Entry 6M7J (electron microscopy, 4.40 A resolution (low resolution: residue-level contacts below are approximate; hydrogen-bond / salt-bridge calls are withheld)); this record covers chains C and D of the 9 polymer chains in the assembly.

== Chain C ==
Protein: DNA-directed RNA polymerase subunit beta
From: Mycobacterium tuberculosis
Notes: EC 2.7.7.6
UniProt: V9Z879 (V9Z879_MYCTX); residues 7-1178 here correspond to UniProt positions 1-1172 (UniProt number = residue number - 6)
Sequence (1179 residues; each row starts with the number of its first residue):
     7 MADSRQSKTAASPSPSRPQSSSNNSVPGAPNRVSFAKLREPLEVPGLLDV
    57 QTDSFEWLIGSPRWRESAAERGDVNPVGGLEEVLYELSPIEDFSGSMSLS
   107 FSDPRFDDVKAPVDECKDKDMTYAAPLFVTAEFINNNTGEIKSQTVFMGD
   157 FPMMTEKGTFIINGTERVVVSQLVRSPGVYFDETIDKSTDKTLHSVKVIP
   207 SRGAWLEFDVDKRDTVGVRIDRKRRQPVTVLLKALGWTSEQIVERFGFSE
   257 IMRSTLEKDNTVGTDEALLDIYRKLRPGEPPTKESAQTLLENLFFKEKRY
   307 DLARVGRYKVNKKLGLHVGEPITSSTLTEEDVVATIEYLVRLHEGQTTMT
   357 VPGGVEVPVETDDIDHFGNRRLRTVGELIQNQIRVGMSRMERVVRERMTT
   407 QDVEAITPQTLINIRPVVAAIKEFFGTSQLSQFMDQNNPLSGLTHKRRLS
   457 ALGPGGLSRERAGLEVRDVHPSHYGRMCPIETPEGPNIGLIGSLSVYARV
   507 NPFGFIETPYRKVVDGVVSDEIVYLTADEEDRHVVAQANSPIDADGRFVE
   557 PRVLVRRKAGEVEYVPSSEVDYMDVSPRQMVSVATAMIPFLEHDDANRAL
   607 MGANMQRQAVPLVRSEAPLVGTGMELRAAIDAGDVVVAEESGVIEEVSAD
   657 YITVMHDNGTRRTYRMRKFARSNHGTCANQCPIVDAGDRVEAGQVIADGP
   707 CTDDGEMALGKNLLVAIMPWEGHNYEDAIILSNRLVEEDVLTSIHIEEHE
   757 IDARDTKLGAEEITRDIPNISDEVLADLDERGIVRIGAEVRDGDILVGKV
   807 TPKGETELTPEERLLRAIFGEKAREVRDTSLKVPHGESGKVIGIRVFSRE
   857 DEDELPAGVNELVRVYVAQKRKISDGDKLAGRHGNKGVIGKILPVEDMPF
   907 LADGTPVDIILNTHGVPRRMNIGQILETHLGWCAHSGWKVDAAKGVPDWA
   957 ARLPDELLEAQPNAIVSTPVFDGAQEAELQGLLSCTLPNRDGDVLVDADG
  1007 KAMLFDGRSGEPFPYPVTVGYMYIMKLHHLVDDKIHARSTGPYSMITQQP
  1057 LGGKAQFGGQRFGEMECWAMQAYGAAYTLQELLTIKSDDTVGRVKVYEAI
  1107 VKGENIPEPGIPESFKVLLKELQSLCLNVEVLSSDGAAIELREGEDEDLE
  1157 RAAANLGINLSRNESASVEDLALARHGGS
Unresolved in the structure: 7-29, 1141-1185
Construct notes: expression tag (1179-1185)
Residues lining bound ligands: Corallopyronin A (C0L; methyl [(1E,5R)-5-{(3E)-3-[(2E,4E,8R,9E,12E)-1,8-dihydroxy-2,5,9-trimethyltetradeca-2,4,9,12-tetraen-1-ylidene]-2,4-dioxo-3,4-d ihydro-2H-pyran-6-yl}hex-1-en-1-yl]carbamate): Trp1074, Gln1077, Leu1089, Ser1120, Phe1121, Leu1124, Leu1125, Leu1128

== Chain D ==
Protein: DNA-directed RNA polymerase subunit beta'
From: Mycobacterium tuberculosis
Notes: EC 2.7.7.6
UniProt: A5U053 (RPOC_MYCTA); residue numbers follow UniProt; this construct covers 1-1316
Sequence (1326 residues; row label = number of the first residue in the row; numbers below 1 keep their minus sign (Gly-1 is residue -1)):
    -1 GAMLDVNFFDELRIGLATAEDIRQWSYGEVKKPETINYRTLKPEKDGLFC
    49 EKIFGPTRDWECYCGKYKRVRFKGIICERCGVEVTRAKVRRERMGHIELA
    99 APVTHIWYFKGVPSRLGYLLDLAPKDLEKIIYFAAYVITSVDEEMRHNEL
   149 STLEAEMAVERKAVEDQRDGELEARAQKLEADLAELEAEGAKADARRKVR
   199 DGGEREMRQIRDRAQRELDRLEDIWSTFTKLAPKQLIVDENLYRELVDRY
   249 GEYFTGAMGAESIQKLIENFDIDAEAESLRDVIRNGKGQKKLRALKRLKV
   299 VAAFQQSGNSPMGMVLDAVPVIPPELRPMVQLDGGRFATSDLNDLYRRVI
   349 NRNNRLKRLIDLGAPEIIVNNEKRMLQESVDALFDNGRRGRPVTGPGNRP
   399 LKSLSDLLKGKQGRFRQNLLGKRVDYSGRSVIVVGPQLKLHQCGLPKLMA
   449 LELFKPFVMKRLVDLNHAQNIKSAKRMVERQRPQVWDVLEEVIAEHPVLL
   499 NRAPTLHRLGIQAFEPMLVEGKAIQLHPLVCEAFNADFDGDQMAVHLPLS
   549 AEAQAEARILMLSSNNILSPASGRPLAMPRLDMVTGLYYLTTEVPGDTGE
   599 YQPASGDHPETGVYSSPAEAIMAADRGVLSVRAKIKVRLTQLRPPVEIEA
   649 ELFGHSGWQPGDAWMAETTLGRVMFNELLPLGYPFVNKQMHKKVQAAIIN
   699 DLAERYPMIVVAQTVDKLKDAGFYWATRSGVTVSMADVLVPPRKKEILDH
   749 YEERADKVEKQFQRGALNHDERNEALVEIWKEATDEVGQALREHYPDDNP
   799 IITIVDSGATGNFTQTRTLAGMKGLVTNPKGEFIPRPVKSSFREGLTVLE
   849 YFINTHGARKGLADTALRTADSGYLTRRLVDVSQDVIVREHDCQTERGIV
   899 VELAERAPDGTLIRDPYIETSAYARTLGTDAVDEAGNVIVERGQDLGDPE
   949 IDALLAAGITQVKVRSVLTCATSTGVCATCYGRSMATGKLVDIGEAVGIV
   999 AAQSIGEPGTQLTMRTFHQGGVGEDITGGLPRVQELFEARVPRGKAPIAD
  1049 VTGRVRLEDGERFYKITIVPDDGGEEVVYDKISKRQRLRVFKHEDGSERV
  1099 LSDGDHVEVGQQLMEGSADPHEVLRVQGPREVQIHLVREVQEVYRAQGVS
  1149 IHDKHIEVIVRQMLRRVTIIDSGSTEFLPGSLIDRAEFEAENRRVVAEGG
  1199 EPAAGRPVLMGITKASLATDSWLSAASFQETTRVLTDAAINCRSDKLNGL
  1249 KENVIIGKLIPAGTGINRYRNIAVQPTEEARAAAYTIPSYEDQYYSPDFG
  1299 AATGAAVPLDDYGYSDYRHHHHHHHH
Unresolved in the structure: 1013-1024, 1091-1096, 1283-1324
Construct notes: expression tag (-1 to 0, 1317-1324)
Curated features (UniProtKB/Swiss-Prot):
  - binding site (Zn(2+)): Cys60, Cys62, Cys75, Cys78, Cys891, Cys968, Cys975, Cys978
  - binding site (Mg(2+)): Asp535, Asp537, Asp539
Ion coordination: Zn2+ site 1: Cys60, Tyr61, Cys62; Mg2+: Asp535, Asp537, Asp539; Zn2+ site 2: Cys891, Cys968, Cys975, Cys978
Residues lining bound ligands: Corallopyronin A (C0L; methyl [(1E,5R)-5-{(3E)-3-[(2E,4E,8R,9E,12E)-1,8-dihydroxy-2,5,9-trimethyltetradeca-2,4,9,12-tetraen-1-ylidene]-2,4-dioxo-3,4-d ihydro-2H-pyran-6-yl}hex-1-en-1-yl]carbamate): Leu406, Lys407, Gly408, Lys409, Leu417, Gly419, Lys420, Gln882, Leu1221, Leu1248, Lys1249, Val1252, Ile1253

== Interface between chain C and chain D ==
Pairs across the interface (228):
  Leu470(C) with Ala861(D)
  Arg473(C) with Arg857(D)
  Asp474(C) with Arg857(D)
  Val475(C) with His854(D); Arg857(D)
  Pro477(C) with Phe850(D)
  Tyr480(C) with Val846(D)
  Pro485(C) with Arg857(D)
  Ile486(C) with Tyr849(D); Thr853(D)
  Gln543(C) with Leu847(D)
  Val568(C) with Arg834(D); Leu847(D)
  Met586(C) with Val846(D); Phe850(D)
  Glu598(C) with Gly843(D); Leu844(D)
  His599(C) with Phe840(D); Glu842(D); Gly843(D)
  Asp600(C) with Phe840(D); Tyr849(D)
  Asp601(C) with Phe840(D)
  Ala602(C) with Tyr849(D)
  Asn603(C) with Leu860(D)
  Ala605(C) with Tyr849(D)
  Ile723(C) with Thr730(D)
  Met724(C) with Thr725(D); Thr730(D)
  Pro725(C) with Ala724(D); Thr725(D); Val729(D)
  Glu727(C) with Phe721(D); Thr725(D)
  Gly728(C) with Phe721(D)
  His729(C) with Pro434(D)
  Tyr731(C) with Phe536(D); Arg578(D); Asp580(D)
  Glu732(C) with Ala534(D); Asp535(D); Phe536(D)
  Arg760(C) with Asp331(D)
  Lys763(C) with Gly332(D)
  Arg797(C) with Glu477(D); Arg478(D)
  Glu813(C) with Lys66(D); Arg67(D)
  Asp881(C) with Gly519(D)
  Lys884(C) with Asp537(D)
  Lys892(C) with Asp537(D)
  Gly893(C) with Phe536(D)
  Val894(C) with Val429(D); Phe536(D); Asp537(D); Gly538(D)
  Asn918(C) with Asp580(D)
  Thr919(C) with Val729(D); Thr730(D); Val731(D)
  His920(C) with Leu579(D); Asp580(D); Thr583(D)
  Arg924(C) with Gln813(D)
  Met926(C) with Gln813(D); Thr816(D); Leu817(D); Phe840(D)
  Ile928(C) with Leu817(D); Phe840(D); Arg841(D)
  Ile931(C) with Val731(D); Met733(D)
  His935(C) with Ser732(D); Met733(D)
  Phe977(C) with Thr845(D); Val846(D)
  Glu982(C) with Arg841(D)
  Gln986(C) with Met733(D); Arg841(D)
  Asp1005(C) with Ser732(D); Ala734(D)
  Lys1007(C) with Thr730(D)
  Pro1020(C) with Arg726(D)
  Tyr1021(C) with Tyr587(D); Arg630(D); Arg726(D); Ser727(D); Gly728(D)
  Val1023(C) with Thr730(D)
  Thr1024(C) with Thr730(D); Val731(D); Ser732(D)
  Val1037(C) with Lys520(D)
  Asp1038(C) with Lys520(D)
  Lys1040(C) with Arg427(D); Gln540(D)
  Ile1041(C) with Arg427(D); Lys520(D)
  His1042(C) with Gly426(D); Arg427(D)
  Ala1043(C) with Ser425(D); Gly426(D); Met447(D); Leu451(D)
  Arg1044(C) with Tyr424(D); Ser425(D)
  Ser1045(C) with Asp423(D); Tyr424(D); Leu451(D); Lys453(D)
  Thr1046(C) with Tyr424(D)
  Met1051(C) with Val328(D)
  Gln1054(C) with Arg89(D)
  Gln1055(C) with Lys420(D)
  Gly1065(C) with Arg427(D)
  Gln1066(C) with Val422(D); Ser425(D); Gly426(D); Arg427(D); Ala542(D); His544(D)
  Arg1067(C) with Leu418(D); Gly419(D); Arg421(D); Val422(D)
  Phe1068(C) with Val422(D); Ile509(D); His544(D)
  Glu1070(C) with Asn416(D); Leu417(D)
  Met1071(C) with Ala501(D); Pro502(D); Thr503(D)
  Glu1072(C) with Asn499(D); Thr503(D); Gly508(D); Ile509(D)
  Trp1074(C) with Thr874(D); Arg875(D); Val878(D); Asp879(D); Ile997(D)
  Ala1075(C) with Gln1001(D)
  Gln1077(C) with Val1252(D)
  Ala1078(C) with Arg506(D); Glu993(D); Ile997(D)
  Tyr1079(C) with Arg506(D); Leu507(D); Ile509(D); Gln510(D); Leu558(D); Met559(D)
  Gly1080(C) with Gly1261(D); Thr1262(D)
  Ala1081(C) with Glu554(D); Leu558(D)
  Ala1082(C) with Glu554(D); Leu1257(D); Ile1258(D); Thr1262(D)
  Tyr1083(C) with Glu550(D); Glu554(D); Leu1257(D); Thr1262(D); Arg1268(D)
  Thr1084(C) with Ala551(D); Glu554(D)
  Gln1086(C) with Gly1255(D); Lys1256(D); Leu1257(D)
  Leu1088(C) with Val422(D)
  Lys1092(C) with Asp423(D); Leu545(D); Leu547(D)
  Ser1093(C) with Val422(D)
  Asp1094(C) with Lys420(D)
  Ile1106(C) with Pro454(D); Phe455(D); Lys458(D)
  Val1107(C) with Lys458(D); Ile469(D)
  Lys1108(C) with Lys458(D)
  Gly1109(C) with Lys458(D)
  Ile1112(C) with Ser548(D)
  Ile1117(C) with Asp3(D)
  Pro1118(C) with Ile1253(D); Ile1254(D)
  Glu1119(C) with Arg89(D)
  Ser1120(C) with Lys420(D)
  Phe1121(C) with Ile1253(D); Ile1254(D)
  Lys1122(C) with Asp3(D)
  Val1123(C) with Leu324(D)
  Lys1126(C) with Glu90(D)
  Glu1127(C) with Leu405(D)
  Gln1129(C) with Trp23(D); Met92(D)
  Ser1130(C) with Pro318(D); Val319(D); Ile320(D)
  Leu1131(C) with Leu402(D)
  Cys1132(C) with Ala15(D); Leu314(D); Pro318(D); Phe382(D)
  Leu1133(C) with Gly13(D); Ala15(D); Trp23(D)
  Asn1134(C) with Ile12(D); Gly13(D); Leu14(D); Ala15(D)
  Glu1136(C) with Leu10(D); Arg11(D)
  Val1137(C) with Gly-1(D); Phe7(D); Glu9(D); Leu10(D)
  Leu1138(C) with Gly-1(D); Phe7(D); Asp8(D); Glu9(D)
  Ser1139(C) with Gly-1(D); Phe6(D); Asp8(D)
  Ser1140(C) with Asp8(D)
Interface residues without a listed pair, chain C (137 interface residues in all): His476, Thr488, Ile494, Gly495, Tyr570, Leu597, Trp726, Asn730, Asp733, Ala734, Asp800, Gly882, Ile895, Pro923, Leu932, Gln981, Pro1022, Ile1052, Pro1056, Met1076, Leu1085, Leu1089, Thr1090, Tyr1103, Leu1128, Val1135
Interface residues without a listed pair, chain D (158 interface residues in all): Ala0, Asp19, Leu39, His103, Gly333, Tyr344, Lys407, Arg414, Ile430, Val431, Gln435, Pro444, Glu450, Gln479, Cys529, Pro546, Asn564, Ile802, Thr808, Lys837, Ala856, Val998, Leu1233, Leu1248, Ala1260

== Overview ==
137 residues of chain C face 158 of chain D across their interface. Corallopyronin A is bound between chain C
and chain D. UniProt lists 8 Zn2+-binding residues and 3 Mg2+-binding residues on chain D.
Here chain C is DNA-directed RNA polymerase subunit beta and chain D is DNA-directed RNA polymerase subunit
beta', both from Mycobacterium tuberculosis. Entry 6M7J (Mycobacterium tuberculosis RNAP with RbpA/us fork and
Corallopyronin) was determined by electron microscopy together with 6EDT, 6EE8 and 6EEC from the same study.
